Entry 8JET (electron microscopy, 3.10 A resolution); this record covers chains A and C of the 4 polymer chains in the assembly.

Chain A (and C):
Protein: Potassium channel SKOR
Organism: Arabidopsis thaliana
Notes: chain C of this document is another copy of the same molecule, construct and numbering; everything in this record applies to it too
Reference sequence: Q9M8S6 (SKOR_ARATH); residue numbers follow UniProt; this construct covers 1-828
Amino-acid sequence (828 residues; row label = number of the first residue in the row):
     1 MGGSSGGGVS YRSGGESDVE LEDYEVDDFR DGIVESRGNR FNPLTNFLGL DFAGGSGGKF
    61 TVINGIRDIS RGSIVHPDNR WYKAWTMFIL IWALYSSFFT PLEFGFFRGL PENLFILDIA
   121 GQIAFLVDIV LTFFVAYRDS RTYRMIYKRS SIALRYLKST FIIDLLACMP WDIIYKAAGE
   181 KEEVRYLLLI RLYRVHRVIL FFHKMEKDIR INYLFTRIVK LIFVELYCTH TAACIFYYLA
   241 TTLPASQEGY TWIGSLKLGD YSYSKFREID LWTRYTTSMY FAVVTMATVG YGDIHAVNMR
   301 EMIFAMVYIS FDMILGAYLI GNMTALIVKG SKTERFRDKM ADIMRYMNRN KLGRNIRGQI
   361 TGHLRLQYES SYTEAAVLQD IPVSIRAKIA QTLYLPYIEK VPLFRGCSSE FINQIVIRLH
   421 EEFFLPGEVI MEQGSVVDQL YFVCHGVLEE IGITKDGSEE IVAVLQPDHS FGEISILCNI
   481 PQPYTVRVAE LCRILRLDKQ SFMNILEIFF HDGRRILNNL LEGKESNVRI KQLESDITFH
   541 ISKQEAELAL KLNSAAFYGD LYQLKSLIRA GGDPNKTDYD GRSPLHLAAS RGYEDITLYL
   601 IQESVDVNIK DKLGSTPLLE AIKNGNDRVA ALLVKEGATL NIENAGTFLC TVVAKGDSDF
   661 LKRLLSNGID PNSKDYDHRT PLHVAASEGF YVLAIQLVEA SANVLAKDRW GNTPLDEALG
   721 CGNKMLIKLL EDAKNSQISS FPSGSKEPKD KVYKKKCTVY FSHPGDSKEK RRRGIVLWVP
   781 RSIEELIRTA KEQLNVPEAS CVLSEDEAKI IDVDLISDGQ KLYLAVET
Unresolved in the structure: 1-73, 452-460, 523-528, 741-828
UniProt features mapped onto this chain:
  - binding site (a nucleoside 3',5'-cyclic phosphate): Leu403 to Gly523
What the authors report for this chain:
  - contacts within the chain: Asp164-Arg197

Chain A / chain C interface:
Pairs across the interface (11):
  Arg591(A) - Arg628(C)
  Arg628(A) - Arg591(C)
  Ser658(A) - Ser658(C)
  Asp659(A) - Asp659(C)
  Gly689(A) - Tyr691(C)
  Phe690(A) - Val692(C)  hydrophobic
  Tyr691(A) - Gly689(C)
  Val692(A) - Phe690(C)  hydrophobic
  Val692(A) - Val692(C)  hydrophobic
  Gly722(A) - Lys724(C)
  Lys724(A) - Gly722(C)
Other interface residues (no listed pair), chain A (12 interface residues in all): Val289, Leu693
Other interface residues (no listed pair), chain C (13 interface residues in all): Val289, Gly656, Leu693

Summary:
Chain A and chain C form an interface of 12 and 13 residues respectively. From UniProt: nucleoside
3',5'-cyclic phosphate-binding residues Leu403(A) and Gly523(A) on chain A. From the paper: contacts within
the chain involving Arg197(A) and Asp164(A).
Both chains are Potassium channel SKOR (Arabidopsis thaliana). Entry 8JET (Conformation 1 of the plant
potassium channel SKOR) was determined by electron microscopy, deposited together with 8JEC and 8JEU.
